7UHY - chains D and F of the 10 polymer chains in the assembly; structure by electron microscopy, 3.66 A resolution.

[Chain D]
Molecule: GATOR complex protein WDR59
Organism: Homo sapiens
UniProtKB: Q6PJI9 (WDR59_HUMAN); numbering as in UniProt (aligned over 1-974)
Sequence (974 residues; each row starts with the number of its first residue):
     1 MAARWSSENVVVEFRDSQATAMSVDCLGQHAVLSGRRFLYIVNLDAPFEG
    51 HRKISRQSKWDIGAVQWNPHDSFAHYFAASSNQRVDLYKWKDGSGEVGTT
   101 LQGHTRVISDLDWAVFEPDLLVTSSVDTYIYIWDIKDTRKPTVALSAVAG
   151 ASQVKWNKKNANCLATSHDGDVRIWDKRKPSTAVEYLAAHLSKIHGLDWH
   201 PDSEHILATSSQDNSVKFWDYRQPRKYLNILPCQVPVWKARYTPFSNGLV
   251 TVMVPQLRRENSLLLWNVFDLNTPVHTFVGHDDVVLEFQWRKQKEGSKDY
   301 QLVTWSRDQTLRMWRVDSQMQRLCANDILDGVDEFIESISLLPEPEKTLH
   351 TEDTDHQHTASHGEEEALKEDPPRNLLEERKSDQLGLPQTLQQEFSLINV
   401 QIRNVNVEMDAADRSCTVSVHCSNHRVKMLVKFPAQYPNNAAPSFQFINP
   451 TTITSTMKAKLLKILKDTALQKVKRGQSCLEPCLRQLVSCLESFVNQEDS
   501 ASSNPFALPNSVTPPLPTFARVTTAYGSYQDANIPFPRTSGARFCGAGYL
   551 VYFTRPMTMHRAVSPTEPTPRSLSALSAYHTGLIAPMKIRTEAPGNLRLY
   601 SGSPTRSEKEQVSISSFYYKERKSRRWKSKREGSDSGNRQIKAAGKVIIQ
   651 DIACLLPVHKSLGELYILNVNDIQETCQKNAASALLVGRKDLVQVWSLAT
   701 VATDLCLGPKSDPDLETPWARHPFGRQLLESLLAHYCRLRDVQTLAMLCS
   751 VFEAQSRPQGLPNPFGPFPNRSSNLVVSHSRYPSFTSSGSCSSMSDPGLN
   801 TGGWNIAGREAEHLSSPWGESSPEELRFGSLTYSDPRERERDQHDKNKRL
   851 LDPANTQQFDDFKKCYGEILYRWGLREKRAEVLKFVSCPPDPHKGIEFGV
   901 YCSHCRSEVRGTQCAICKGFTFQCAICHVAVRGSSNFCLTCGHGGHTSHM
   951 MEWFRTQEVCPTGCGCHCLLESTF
Disordered / not traced: 1-524, 558-642, 758-834
Swiss-Prot annotation at these positions:
  - zinc finger: Tyr-901 to Phe-920 (C4-type), Thr-921 to Thr-973 (RING-type)
  - binding site (Zn(2+)): Cys-902, Cys-905, Cys-914, Cys-917, Cys-927, Cys-938, His-943, His-946, His-949, Cys-960, Cys-964, Cys-966, Cys-968
  - modified residue (Phosphoserine): Ser-564, Ser-821, Ser-822, Ser-830
  - mutagenesis: Leu-698 (L698E: Abolished interaction with WDR24 and assembly of the GATOR2 complex; when associated with 728-E--E-732), Leu-728 to Leu-732 (Abolished interaction with WDR24 and assembly of the GATOR2 complex; when associated with E-698), Cys-924 to Cys-927 (Impaired amino-acid-mediated mTORC1 activation)
Metal / ion sites: Zn2+ site 1: Cys-902, Cys-905, Cys-914, Cys-917; Zn2+ site 2: Cys-927, His-946, His-949; Zn2+ site 3: Cys-938, Cys-966, Cys-968; Zn2+ site 4: His-943, Cys-964
Reported in the primary citation:
  - mutagenesis - L698E/L728E/L732E: abolished binding to GATOR complex protein WDR24
  - mutagenesis - L698E/L728E/L732E: abolished signaling in response to mTORC1 signaling

[Chain F]
Molecule: Isoform B of Nucleoporin SEH1
Organism: Homo sapiens
UniProtKB: Q96EE3 (SEH1_HUMAN), isoform Q96EE3-1; numbering as in UniProt (aligned over 1-421)
Sequence (421 residues; each row starts with the number of its first residue):
     1 MFVARSIAADHKDLIHDVSFDFHGRRMATCSSDQSVKVWDKSESGDWHCT
    51 ASWKTHSGSVWRVTWAHPEFGQVLASCSFDRTAAVWEEIVGESNDKLRGQ
   101 SHWVKRTTLVDSRTSVTDVKFAPKHMGLMLATCSADGIVRIYEAPDVMNL
   151 SQWSLQHEISCKLSCSCISWNPSSSRAHSPMIAVGSDDSSPNAMAKVQIF
   201 EYNENTRKYAKAETLMTVTDPVHDIAFAPNLGRSFHILAIATKDVRIFTL
   251 KPVRKELTSSGGPTKFEIHIVAQFDNHNSQVWRVSWNITGTVLASSGDDG
   301 CVRLWKANYMDNWKCTGILKGNGSPVNGSSQQGTSNPSLGSTIPSLQNSL
   351 NGSSAGRYFFTPLDSPRAGSRWSSYAQLLPPPPPPLVEHSCDADTANLQY
   401 PHPRRRYLSRPLNPLPENEGI
Disordered / not traced: 92-98, 327-421
Swiss-Prot annotation at these positions:
  - modified residue (Phosphoserine): Ser-179, Ser-190
  - cross-link: Lys-12 (Glycyl lysine isopeptide (Lys-Gly) (interchain with G-Cter in SUMO2))

[Chain D / chain F interface]
Pairs across the interface (5; chain D residue first):
  Lys-918(D) / Pro-145(F)
  Lys-918(D) / Asp-146(F)
  Lys-918(D) / Val-147(F)  hydrogen bond (backbone-backbone)
  Lys-918(D) / Met-148(F)
  Phe-920(D) / Glu-69(F)
Other interface residues (no listed pair), chain D (6 interface residues in all): Gln-913, Cys-917, Gly-919, Ala-930

[In short]
Chain D and chain F form an interface of 6 and 5 residues respectively; the contacts include 1 hydrogen bond.
Its one hydrogen bond, Lys-918(D)/Val-147(F), is backbone to backbone. The paper reports that
L698E/L728E/L732E of chain D abolish binding to GATOR complex protein WDR24; L698E/L728E/L732E of chain D
abolish signaling in response to mTORC1 signaling.
Chain D is GATOR complex protein WDR59 and chain F is Isoform B of Nucleoporin SEH1, both from Homo sapiens;
the structure, Human GATOR2 complex, was determined by electron microscopy.
